Entry 8HH4 (electron microscopy, 3.10 A resolution); this record covers chains A and G of the 7 polymer chains in the assembly.

# Chain A
Name: ATP synthase subunit alpha
Organism: Bacillus sp. PS3
Notes: EC 7.1.2.2
Reference sequence: A0A0M3VGF9 (A0A0M3VGF9_BACP3); residues 1-502 here = UniProt positions 1-502
Amino-acid sequence (502 residues; row label = number of the first residue in the row):
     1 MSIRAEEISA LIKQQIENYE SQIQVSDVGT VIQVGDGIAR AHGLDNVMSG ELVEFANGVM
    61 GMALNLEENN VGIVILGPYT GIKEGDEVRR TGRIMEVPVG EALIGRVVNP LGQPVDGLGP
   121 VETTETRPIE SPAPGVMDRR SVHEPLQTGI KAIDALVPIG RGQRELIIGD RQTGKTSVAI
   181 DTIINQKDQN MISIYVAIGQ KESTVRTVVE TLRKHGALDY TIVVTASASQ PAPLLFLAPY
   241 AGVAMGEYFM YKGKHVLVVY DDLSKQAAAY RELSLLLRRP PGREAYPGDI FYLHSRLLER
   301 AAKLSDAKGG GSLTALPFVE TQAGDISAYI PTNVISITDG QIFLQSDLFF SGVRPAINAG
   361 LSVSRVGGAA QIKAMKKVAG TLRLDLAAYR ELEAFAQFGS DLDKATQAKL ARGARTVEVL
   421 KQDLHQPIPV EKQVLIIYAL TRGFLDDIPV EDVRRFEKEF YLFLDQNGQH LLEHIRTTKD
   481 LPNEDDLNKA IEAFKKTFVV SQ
Unresolved in the structure: 1-23, 502
Sequence notes: conflict P132 (Arg in A0A0M3VGF9), S193 (Cys in A0A0M3VGF9), F463 (Trp in A0A0M3VGF9)
Metal / ion sites: Mg2+: T176 (together with ATP)
Residues lining bound ligands: ATP (adenosine-5'-triphosphate): D170, R171, Q172, T173, G174, K175, T176, S177, Q200, E320, F349, R354, P355, Q422, D423, L424

# Chain G
Name: ATP synthase gamma chain
Organism: Bacillus sp. PS3
Reference sequence: A0A0M4TPJ7 (A0A0M4TPJ7_BACP3); residue numbers follow UniProt; this construct covers 1-285
Amino-acid sequence (285 residues; each row starts with the number of its first residue):
     1 MASLRDIKTR INATKKTSQI TKAMEMVSTS KLNRAEQNAK SFVPYMEKIQ EVVANVALGA
    61 GGASHPMLVS RPVKKTGYLV ITSDRGLAGA YNSNVLRLVY QTIQKRHASP DEYAIIVIGR
   121 VGLSFFRKRN MPVILDITRL PDQPSFADIK EIARKTVGLF ADGTFDELYM YYNHYVSAIQ
   181 QEVTERKLLP LTDLAENKQR TVYEFEPSQE EILDVLLPQY AESLIYGALL DAKASEHAAR
   241 MTAMKNATDN ANELIRTLTL SYNRARQAAI TQEITEIVAG ANALQ
Unresolved in the structure: 1, 285

# How chain A and chain G interact
Contacting residue pairs (8):
  P281(A) with I277(G), hydrophobic
  G282(A) with I274(G)
  E284(A) with I270(G)
  Q397(A) with A23(G)
  G399(A) with V27(G)
  S400(A) with V27(G)
  D401(A) with R34(G), salt bridge
  L402(A) with S30(G)
Interface residues without a listed pair, chain A (11 interface residues in all): R278, R283, A394
Interface residues without a listed pair, chain G (11 interface residues in all): M26, K31, R266, L284

# Summary
Chain A and chain G each contribute 11 residues to their interface, with 1 salt bridge. The salt-bridged pair
is D401(A)-R34(G). Chain A binds ATP.
Chain A is ATP synthase subunit alpha and chain G is ATP synthase gamma chain, both from Bacillus sp. PS3; the
structure, F1 domain of FoF1-ATPase from Bacillus PS3,101 degrees, highATP, was determined by electron
microscopy, deposited together with 8HH1, 8HH2, 8HH3, 8HH5, 8HH6, 8HH7 and 5 further entries.
